Entry 8CLB (X-ray diffraction, 3.00 A resolution); this record covers chains A and F of the 6 polymer chains in the assembly.

[Chain A]
Protein: Tubulin alpha-1B chain
Source organism: Bos taurus
UniProtKB: P81947 (TBA1B_BOVIN); residues 1-440 here = UniProt positions 1-440
Sequence (440 residues; numbered 1 to 440; the number before each row is that of its first residue):
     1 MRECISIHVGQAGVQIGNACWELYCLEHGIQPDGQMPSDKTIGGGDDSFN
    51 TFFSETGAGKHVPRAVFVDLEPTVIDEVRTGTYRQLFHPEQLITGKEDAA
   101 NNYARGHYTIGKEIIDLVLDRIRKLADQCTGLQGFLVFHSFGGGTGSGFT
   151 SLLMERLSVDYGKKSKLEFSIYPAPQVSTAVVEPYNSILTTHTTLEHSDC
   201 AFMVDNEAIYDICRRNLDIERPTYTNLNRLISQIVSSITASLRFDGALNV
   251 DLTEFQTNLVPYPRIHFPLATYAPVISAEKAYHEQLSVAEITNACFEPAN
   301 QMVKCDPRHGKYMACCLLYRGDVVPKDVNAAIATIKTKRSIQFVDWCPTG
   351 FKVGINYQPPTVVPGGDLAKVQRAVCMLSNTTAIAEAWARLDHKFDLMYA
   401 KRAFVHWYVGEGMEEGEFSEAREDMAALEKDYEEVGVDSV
Disordered / not traced: 440
Ion coordination: Ca2+: Asp-39, Thr-41, Gly-44, Glu-55
Small-molecule neighbours:
  - GTP (guanosine-5'-triphosphate): Gly-10, Gln-11, Ala-12, Gln-15, Ile-16, Asp-69, Asp-98, Ala-99, Ala-100, Asn-101, Ser-140, Gly-142, Gly-143, Gly-144, Thr-145, Gly-146, Ile-171, Pro-173, Val-177, Ser-178, Thr-179, Glu-183, Asn-206, Ile-209, Tyr-224, Leu-227, Asn-228, Ile-231
  - colchicine (LOC; N-[(7S)-1,2,3,10-tetramethoxy-9-oxo-6,7-dihydro-5H-benzo[d]heptalen-7-yl]ethanamide): Ser-178, Thr-179, Ala-180, Val-181

[Chain F]
Protein: Tubulin-Tyrosine Ligase
Source organism: synthetic construct
Sequence (320 residues; each row starts with the number of its first residue; note: 58 numbers in that range are skipped by the numbering (no residue carries them; nothing is unmodelled there)):
     1 MYTFVVRDENSSVYAEVSRLLLATGQWKRLRKDNPRFNLMLGERNRLPFG
    51 RLGHEPGLVQLVNYYRGADKLCRKASLVKLIKTSPELSESCTWFPESYVI
   101 YP
   125 TDEREVFLAAYN
   144 GNVWIAKS
   162 ISSEASELLDFI
   179 VHVIQKYLEKPLLLEPGHRKFDIRSWVLVDHLYNIYLYREGVLRTSSEPY
   229 NSA
   235 DKTCHLTNHCIQKEYS
   252 NYGRYEEGNEMFFEEFNQYLMDALNTTLENSILLQIKHIIRSCLMCIEPA
   302 ISTKHLHYQSFQLFGFDFMVDEELKVWLIEVNGAPACAQKLYAELCQGIV
   352 DVAISSVFPLA
   373 SIFIKL
Small-molecule neighbours: AMP-PCP (ACP; phosphomethylphosphonic acid adenylate ester): Lys-74, Ile-148, Gln-183, Lys-184, Tyr-185, Leu-186, Lys-198, Asp-200, Arg-222, His-239, Leu-240, Thr-241, Asn-242, Asp-318, Met-320, Ile-330, Glu-331, Asn-333

[How chain A and chain F interact]
Pairs across the interface (24):
  Pro-175(A) / Pro-56(F)  hydrophobic
  Gln-176(A) / His-54(F)  hydrogen bond (side chain-backbone)
  Gln-176(A) / Pro-56(F)
  Glu-207(A) / Gly-53(F)
  Glu-207(A) / His-54(F)  salt bridge
  Glu-297(A) / His-306(F)
  Pro-298(A) / Leu-307(F)  hydrophobic
  Lys-304(A) / Gly-53(F)
  Lys-304(A) / His-54(F)
  Asp-306(A) / Arg-66(F)
  Asp-306(A) / Leu-307(F)
  Arg-308(A) / Pro-300(F)  hydrogen bond (side chain-backbone)
  Arg-308(A) / Ala-301(F)  hydrogen bond (side chain-backbone)
  Arg-308(A) / Ile-302(F)
  Arg-308(A) / Ser-303(F)  hydrogen bond (side chain-backbone)
  Arg-308(A) / Leu-307(F)
  His-309(A) / Arg-66(F)
  His-309(A) / Gly-67(F)
  His-309(A) / Ala-301(F)
  Glu-386(A) / Gly-50(F)
  Glu-386(A) / Arg-66(F)  salt bridge
  Arg-390(A) / Gly-50(F)
  Arg-390(A) / His-54(F)
  His-393(A) / Arg-51(F)
Other interface residues (no listed pair), chain A (15 interface residues in all): Cys-305, Ser-340, Ser-439
Other interface residues (no listed pair), chain F (17 interface residues in all): Asp-33, Glu-55, Arg-73, His-308

[In short]
15 residues of chain A and 17 residues of chain F are in contact, with 4 hydrogen bonds and 2 salt bridges.
Polar contacts include Glu-207(A)/His-54(F), Glu-386(A)/Arg-66(F) and Gln-176(A)/His-54(F). Chain A binds GTP
and colchicine. Chain F binds AMP-PCP.
Here chain A is Tubulin alpha-1B chain (Bos taurus) and chain F is Tubulin-Tyrosine Ligase (synthetic
construct). Entry 8CLB (Colchicine bound to tubulin (T2R-TTL) complex) was determined by X-ray diffraction,
deposited together with 8CL9, 8CLC, 8CLD, 8CLE, 8CLF, 8CLG and 8CLH.
